Entry 3MG7 (X-ray diffraction, 2.78 A resolution); this record covers chains O and P of the 28 polymer chains in the assembly.

# Chain O
Name: Proteasome component Y7
Source organism: Saccharomyces cerevisiae
Notes: EC 3.4.25.1
UniProt: P23639 (PSA2_YEAST); the construct lacks a stretch of the UniProt sequence and is renumbered around it, so the offset changes along the chain: 4-102 = UniProt 1-99; 103-147 = UniProt 101-145; 148-200 = UniProt 147-199; 202-209 = UniProt 200-207; 2 more segments
Sequence (250 residues; each row starts with the number of its first residue; note: 1 number in that range is skipped by the numbering (no residue carries it; nothing is unmodelled there); a row labelled like 217A-217B holds insertion residues (217A, then the next letters in order)):
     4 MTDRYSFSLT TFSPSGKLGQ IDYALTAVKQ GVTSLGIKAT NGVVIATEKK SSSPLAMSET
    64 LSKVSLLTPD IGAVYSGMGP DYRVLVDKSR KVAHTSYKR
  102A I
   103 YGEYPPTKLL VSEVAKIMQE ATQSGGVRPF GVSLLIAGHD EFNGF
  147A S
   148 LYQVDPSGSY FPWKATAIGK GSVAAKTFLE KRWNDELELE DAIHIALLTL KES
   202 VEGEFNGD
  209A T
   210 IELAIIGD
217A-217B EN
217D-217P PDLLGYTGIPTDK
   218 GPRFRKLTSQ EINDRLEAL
UniProt features mapped onto this chain:
  - cross-link: Lys110 (Glycyl lysine isopeptide (Lys-Gly) (interchain with G-Cter in ubiquitin))

# Chain P
Name: Proteasome component Y13
Source organism: Saccharomyces cerevisiae
Notes: EC 3.4.25.1
UniProt: P23638 (PSA4_YEAST); the construct lacks a stretch of the UniProt sequence and is renumbered around it, so the offset changes along the chain: 3-63 = UniProt 1-61; 64-144 = UniProt 63-143; 145-200 = UniProt 145-200; 202-204 = UniProt 201-203; 2 more segments
Sequence (245 residues; row label = number of the first residue in the row; note: 1 number in that range is skipped by the numbering (no residue carries it; nothing is unmodelled there); a row labelled like 204A-204B holds insertion residues (204A, then the next letters in order)):
     3 MGSRRYDSRT TIFSPEGRLY QVEYALESIS HAGTAIGIMA SDGIVLAAER KVTSTLLEQD
    63 T
   63A S
    64 TEKLYKLNDK IAVAVAGLTA DAEILINTAR IHAQNYLKTY NEDIPVEILV RRLSDIKQGY
   124 TQHGGLRPFG VSFIYAGYDD R
  144A Y
   145 GYQLYTSNPS GNYTGWKAIS VGANTSAAQT LLQMDYKDDM KVDDAIELAL KTLSKT
   202 TDS
204A-204B SA
   205 LTYDRLEFAT IR
216A-216B KG
   217 AN
218B-218C DG
   219 E
  219A V
   220 YQKIFKPQEI KDILVKTGIT
Unresolved in the structure: 3-12
UniProt features mapped onto this chain:
  - cross-link (Glycyl lysine isopeptide (Lys-Gly)): Lys101 (interchain with G-Cter in ubiquitin), Lys199 (interchain with G-Cter in ubiquitin), Lys225 (interchain with G-Cter in ubiquitin)

# Chain O / chain P interface
Residue-residue contacts - 54 pairs, chain O then chain P:
  Ser9(O) - Gly127(P)
  Ser9(O) - Leu129(P)
  Phe10(O) - Gly128(P)
  Ser11(O) - Gly128(P)  hydrogen bond (backbone-backbone)
  Ser11(O) - Leu129(P)
  Ser11(O) - Arg130(P)  hydrogen bond (side chain-backbone)
  Thr13(O) - Arg130(P)
  Thr14(O) - Gln23(P)
  Phe15(O) - Gln23(P)  hydrogen bond (backbone-side chain)
  Phe15(O) - Tyr26(P)
  Phe15(O) - Ser30(P)
  Phe15(O) - Arg130(P)
  Phe15(O) - Pro131(P)
  Phe15(O) - Gly133(P)
  Ser16(O) - Tyr26(P)
  Pro17(O) - Tyr26(P)  hydrophobic
  Pro17(O) - Glu29(P)
  Ser18(O) - Glu29(P)
  Ser18(O) - His33(P)
  Gly19(O) - Tyr26(P)
  Gly19(O) - Glu29(P)
  Gly19(O) - Ser30(P)  hydrogen bond (backbone-side chain)
  Leu21(O) - Arg130(P)
  Lys41(O) - Glu60(P)  salt bridge
  Ser114(O) - Glu86(P)  hydrogen bond
  Lys118(O) - Ile87(P)
  Gln121(O) - Ala83(P)
  Gln121(O) - Asp84(P)  hydrogen bond
  Gln121(O) - Ile87(P)
  Gln121(O) - Arg130(P)
  Thr124(O) - Arg130(P)  hydrogen bond (backbone-side chain)
  Gln125(O) - Tyr123(P)
  Gln125(O) - Leu129(P)
  Gln125(O) - Arg130(P)  hydrogen bond (side chain-backbone)
  Gln125(O) - Phe132(P)
  Gly127(O) - Leu129(P)
  Tyr149(O) - Thr63(P)
  Ser154(O) - Ala83(P)
  Gly155(O) - Ala83(P)
  Ser156(O) - Ala83(P)
  Tyr157(O) - Glu86(P)  hydrogen bond
  Pro159(O) - Leu59(P)
  Pro159(O) - Glu60(P)  hydrogen bond (backbone-backbone)
  Pro159(O) - Ser63A(P)
  Trp160(O) - Ser56(P)
  Trp160(O) - Leu58(P)
  Trp160(O) - Leu59(P)
  Trp160(O) - Glu60(P)
  Lys161(O) - Leu58(P)  hydrogen bond (backbone-backbone)
  Lys161(O) - Glu60(P)
  Ala162(O) - Leu58(P)
  Glu177(O) - Ser56(P)
  Glu177(O) - Thr57(P)  hydrogen bond
  Glu177(O) - Leu58(P)
Also at the interface, not in a pair above, chain O (33 interface residues in all): Ser126, Phe158, Lys173, Leu176, Trp180
Also at the interface, not in a pair above, chain P (27 interface residues in all): Ala27, Leu81, Thr82

# In short
Chain O and chain P form an interface of 33 and 27 residues respectively; the contacts include 12 hydrogen
bonds and 1 salt bridge. Polar contacts include Lys41(O)-Glu60(P), Ser11(O)-Arg130(P) and Phe15(O)-Gln23(P).
Chain O is Proteasome component Y7 and chain P is Proteasome component Y13, both from Saccharomyces
cerevisiae; the structure, Structure of yeast 20S open-gate proteasome with Compound 8, was determined by
X-ray diffraction, deposited together with 3MG0, 3MG6, 3MG8 and 3MG4.
